4QV3 - chains C and D of the 28 polymer chains in the assembly; structure by X-ray diffraction, 3.00 A resolution.

[Chain C]
Molecule: Proteasome subunit alpha type-4
Source organism: Saccharomyces cerevisiae
Notes: EC 3.4.25.1
Reference sequence: P40303 (PSA4_YEAST); residues -1 to 252 here correspond to UniProt positions 1-254 (UniProt number = residue number + 2)
Sequence (254 residues; each row starts with the number of its first residue; numbers below 1 keep their minus sign (Met-1 is residue -1)):
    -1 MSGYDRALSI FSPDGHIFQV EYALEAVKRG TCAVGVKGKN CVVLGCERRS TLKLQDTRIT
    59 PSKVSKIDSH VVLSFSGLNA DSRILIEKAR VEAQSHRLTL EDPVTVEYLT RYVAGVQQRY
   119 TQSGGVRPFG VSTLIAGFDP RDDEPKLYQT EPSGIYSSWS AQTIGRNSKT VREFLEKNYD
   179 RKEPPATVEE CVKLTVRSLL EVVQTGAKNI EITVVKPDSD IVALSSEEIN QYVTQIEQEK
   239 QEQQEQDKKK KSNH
Not modelled in the structure: -1 to 0, 241-252
UniProt features mapped onto this chain:
  - modified residue: Thr58 (Phosphothreonine)

[Chain D]
Molecule: Proteasome subunit alpha type-5
Source organism: Saccharomyces cerevisiae
Notes: EC 3.4.25.1
Reference sequence: P32379 (PSA5_YEAST); residues -7 to 252 here correspond to UniProt positions 1-260 (UniProt number = residue number + 8)
Sequence (260 residues; numbered -7 to 252; the number before each row is that of its first residue; numbers below 1 keep their minus sign (Met-7 is residue -7)):
    -7 MFLTRSEYDR GVSTFSPEGR LFQVEYSLEA IKLGSTAIGI ATKEGVVLGV EKRATSPLLE
    53 SDSIEKIVEI DRHIGCAMSG LTADARSMIE HARTAAVTHN LYYDEDINVE SLTQSVCDLA
   113 LRFGEGASGE ERLMSRPFGV ALLIAGHDAD DGYQLFHAEP SGTFYRYNAK AIGSGSEGAQ
   173 AELLNEWHSS LTLKEAELLV LKILKQVMEE KLDENNAQLS CITKQDGFKI YDNEKTAELI
   233 KELKEKEAAE SPEEADVEMS
Not modelled in the structure: -7 to 0, 118-124, 243-252

[Interface between chain C and chain D]
Pairs across the interface (60; chain C residue first):
  Asp3(C) with Glu117(D)
  Arg4(C) with Glu117(D)
  Ala5(C) with Val4(D), hydrophobic; Glu117(D); Ser127(D)
  Ser7(C) with Ser127(D); Arg128(D)
  Ile8(C) with Gln15(D)
  Phe9(C) with Gln15(D); Tyr18(D); Ser19(D); Ala22(D), hydrophobic; Leu73(D), hydrophobic; Arg128(D); Pro129(D); Gly131(D)
  Ser10(C) with Tyr18(D)
  Pro11(C) with Tyr18(D), hydrophobic; Glu21(D)
  Gly13(C) with Tyr18(D); Glu21(D); Ala22(D)
  His14(C) with Leu25(D)
  Ile15(C) with Leu73(D), hydrophobic; Arg128(D)
  Lys35(C) with Glu52(D), salt bridge
  Gln116(C) with Ala75(D); Asp76(D)
  Thr119(C) with Arg128(D), hydrogen bond (backbone-side chain)
  Gln120(C) with Met126(D); Ser127(D), hydrogen bond (backbone-backbone); Arg128(D); Phe130(D)
  Ser121(C) with Ser127(D)
  Gly122(C) with Ser127(D)
  Ser151(C) with Ala75(D)
  Gly152(C) with Ala75(D)
  Ile153(C) with Thr74(D); Ala75(D)
  Ser155(C) with Leu51(D); Ser55(D)
  Ser156(C) with Leu51(D); Glu52(D), hydrogen bond (backbone-backbone); Ser55(D), hydrogen bond (backbone-side chain)
  Trp157(C) with Thr47(D); Ser48(D); Leu50(D); Leu51(D); Glu52(D)
  Ser158(C) with Leu50(D), hydrogen bond (backbone-backbone); Glu52(D)
  Ala159(C) with Leu50(D)
  Leu173(C) with Leu50(D), hydrophobic
  Glu174(C) with Ser48(D), hydrogen bond; Pro49(D); Leu50(D)
  Arg179(C) with Pro49(D), hydrogen bond (side chain-backbone); Leu50(D); Leu51(D), hydrogen bond (side chain-backbone); Glu52(D)
Also at the interface, not in a pair above, chain C (31 interface residues in all): Asp12, Arg170, Tyr177
Also at the interface, not in a pair above, chain D (27 interface residues in all): Asp1, Ser79

[In short]
31 residues of chain C face 27 of chain D across their interface; the contacts include 8 hydrogen bonds and 1
salt bridge. Polar pairs include Lys35(C)-Glu52(D), Thr119(C)-Arg128(D) and Ser156(C)-Ser55(D).
Chain C is Proteasome subunit alpha type-4 and chain D is Proteasome subunit alpha type-5, both from
Saccharomyces cerevisiae; the structure, yCP beta5-M45V mutant, was determined by X-ray diffraction, deposited
together with 4QUX, 4QUY, 4QV0, 4QV1, 4QV4, 4QV5 and 42 further entries.
